Entry 9EUJ (electron microscopy, 4.00 A resolution); this record covers chains D and E of the 14 polymer chains in the assembly.

== Chain D ==
Protein: TmpF
From: Staphylococcus phage 812
Reference sequence: A0A0U1WGD3 (A0A0U1WGD3_9CAUD); residue numbers follow UniProt; this construct covers 1-1019
Chain sequence (1019 residues; row label = number of the first residue in the row):
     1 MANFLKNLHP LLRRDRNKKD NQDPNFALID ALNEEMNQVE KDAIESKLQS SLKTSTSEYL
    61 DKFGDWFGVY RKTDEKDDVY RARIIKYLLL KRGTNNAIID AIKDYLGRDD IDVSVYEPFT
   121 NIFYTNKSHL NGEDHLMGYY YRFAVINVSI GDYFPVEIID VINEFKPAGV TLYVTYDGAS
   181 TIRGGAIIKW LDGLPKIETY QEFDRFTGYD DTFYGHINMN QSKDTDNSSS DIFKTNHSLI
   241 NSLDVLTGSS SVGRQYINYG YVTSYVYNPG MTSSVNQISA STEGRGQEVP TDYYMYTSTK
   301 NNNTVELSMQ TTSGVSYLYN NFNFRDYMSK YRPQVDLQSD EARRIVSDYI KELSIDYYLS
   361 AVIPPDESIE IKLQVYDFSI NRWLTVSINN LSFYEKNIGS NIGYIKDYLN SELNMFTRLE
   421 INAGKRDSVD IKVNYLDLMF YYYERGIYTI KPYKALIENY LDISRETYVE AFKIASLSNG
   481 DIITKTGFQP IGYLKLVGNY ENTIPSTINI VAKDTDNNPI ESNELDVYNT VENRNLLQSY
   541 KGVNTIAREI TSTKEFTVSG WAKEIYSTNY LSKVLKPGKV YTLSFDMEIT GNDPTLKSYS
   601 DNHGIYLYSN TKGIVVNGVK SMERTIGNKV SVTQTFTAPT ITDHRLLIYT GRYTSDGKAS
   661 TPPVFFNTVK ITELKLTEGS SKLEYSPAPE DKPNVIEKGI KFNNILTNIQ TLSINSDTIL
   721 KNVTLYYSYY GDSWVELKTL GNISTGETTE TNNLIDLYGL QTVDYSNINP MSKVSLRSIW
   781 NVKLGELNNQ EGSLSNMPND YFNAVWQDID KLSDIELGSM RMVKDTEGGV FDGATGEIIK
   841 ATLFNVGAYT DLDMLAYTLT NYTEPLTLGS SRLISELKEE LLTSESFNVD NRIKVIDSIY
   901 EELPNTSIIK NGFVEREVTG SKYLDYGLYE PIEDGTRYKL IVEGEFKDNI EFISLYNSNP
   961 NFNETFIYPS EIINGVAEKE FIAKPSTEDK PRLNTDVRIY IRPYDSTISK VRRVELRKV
Not modelled in the structure: 1, 191-1019

== Chain E ==
Protein: DUF4815 domain-containing protein
From: Staphylococcus phage 812
Reference sequence: A0A8E5NSA0 (A0A8E5NSA0_9CAUD); numbering as in UniProt (aligned over 1-1152)
Chain sequence (1152 residues; numbered 1 to 1152; the number before each row is that of its first residue):
     1 MAINFKGSPY LDRFDPSKDR TKVLFNPDRP LQQAELNEMQ SIDQYYLKNL GDAIFKDGDK
    61 QSGLGFTLSE DNVLTVNPGY VYINGKIRYY DNDDSVKITG VGKETIGIKL TERIVTPDED
   121 ASLLDQTSGV PSYFSKGADR LEEKMSLTVN DPTSATIYTF MDGDLYIQST NAEMDKINKV
   181 LAERTYDESG SYKVNGFELF SEGNAEDDDH VSVVVDAGKA YVKGFKVDKP VSTRISVPKS
   241 YDLGTAENES TIFNKSNNSI SLANSPVKEI RRVTGQVLIE KERVTRGAQG DGQDFLSNNT
   301 AFEIVKVWTE TSPGVTTKEY KQGEDFRLTD GQTIDWSPQG QEPSGGTSYY VSYKYNKRME
   361 AGKDYEVTTQ GEGLSKKWYI NFTPSNGAKP IDQTVVLVDY TYYLARKDSV FINKYGDIAI
   421 LPGEPNIMRL VTPPLNTDPE NLQLGTVTVL PDSDEAVCIS FAITRLSMED LQKVKTRVDN
   481 LEYNQAVNAL DDGAMEGQNP LTLRSVFSEG FISLDKADIT HPDFGIVFSF EDAEATLAYT
   541 EAVNQPKIIP GDTTAHIWGR LISAPFTEER TIYQGQASET LNVNPYNIPN KQGVLKLTPS
   601 EDNWIDTENV TITEQKTKKV TMKRFWRHNE SYYGETEHYL YSNLQLDAGQ KWKGETYAYD
   661 REHGRTGTLL ESGGQRTLEE MIEFIRIRDV SFEVKGLNPN DNNLYLLFDG VRCAITPATG
   721 YRKGSEDGTI MTDAKGTAKG KFTIPAGIRC GNREVTLKNA NSTSATTYTA QGRKKTAQDI
   781 IIRTRVTVNL VDPLAQSFQY DENRTISSLG LYFASKGDKQ SNVVIQIRGM GDQGYPNKTI
   841 YAETVMNADD IKVSNNASAE TRVYFDDPMM AEGGKEYAIV IITENSDYTM WVGTRTKPKI
   901 DKPNEVISGN PYLQGVLFSS SNASTWTPHQ NSDLKFGIYT SKFNETATIE FEPIKDVSAD
   961 RIVLMSTYLT PERTGCTWEM KLILDDMASS TTFDQLKWEP IGNYQDLDVL GLARQVKLRA
  1021 TFESNRYISP LMSSSDLTFT TFLTELTGSY VGRAIDMTEA PYNTVRFSYE AFLPKGTKVV
  1081 PKYSADDGKT WKTFTKSPTT TRANNEFTRY VIDEKVKSSG TNTKLQVRLD LSTENSFLRP
  1141 RVRRLMVTTR DE
Not modelled in the structure: 1-3, 543-555, 591-792, 955-980

== Chain D / chain E interface ==
Contacting residue pairs (19; chain D residue first):
  I122(D) with P30(E), hydrophobic
  F123(D) with P30(E); L31(E), hydrogen bond (backbone-backbone)
  Y124(D) with D28(E); R29(E); P30(E)
  T125(D) with N26(E), hydrogen bond (side chain-backbone); P27(E); D28(E), hydrogen bond (side chain-backbone); R29(E), hydrogen bond (backbone-backbone)
  N126(D) with P27(E); D28(E), hydrogen bond (side chain-backbone)
  N131(D) with D125(E), hydrogen bond; T127(E); V130(E); P131(E); S132(E), hydrogen bond (backbone-side chain)
  E133(D) with P131(E)
  M137(D) with P30(E), hydrophobic
Interface residues without a listed pair, chain D (11 interface residues in all): G132, L136, Y139
Interface residues without a listed pair, chain E (13 interface residues in all): S8, Q33

== Summary ==
11 residues of chain D and 13 residues of chain E are in contact, with 7 hydrogen bonds. Polar pairs include
T125(D)-N26(E), T125(D)-D28(E) and N126(D)-D28(E).
Here chain D is TmpF and chain E is DUF4815 domain-containing protein, both from Staphylococcus phage 812.
Entry 9EUJ (Cryo-EM structure of Staphylococcus aureus bacteriophage phi812 baseplate in the post-contraction
state - sheath initiator, wedge ...) was determined by electron microscopy.
